3WFT - chain A; structure by X-ray diffraction, 1.30 A resolution.

# Chain A
Name: Myoglobin
Organism: Equus caballus
UniProt: P68082 (MYG_HORSE); residues 1-153 here correspond to UniProt positions 2-154 (UniProt number = residue number + 1)
Chain sequence (153 residues; each row starts with the number of its first residue):
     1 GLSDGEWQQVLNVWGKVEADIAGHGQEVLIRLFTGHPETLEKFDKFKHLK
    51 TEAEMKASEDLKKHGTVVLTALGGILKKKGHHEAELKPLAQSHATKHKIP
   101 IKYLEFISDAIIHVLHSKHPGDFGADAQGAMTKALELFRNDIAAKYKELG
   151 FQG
Swiss-Prot annotation at these positions:
  - binding site (nitrite): His64
  - binding site (O2): His64
  - binding site (heme b): His93
  - modified residue: Ser3 (Phosphoserine)
Bound ions: (1R,19R) cobalt tetradehydrocorrin Co near His93 (its only coordinating residue here); (1S,19S) cobalt tetradehydrocorrin Co near His93 (its only coordinating residue here)
Ligand contacts: (1R,19R) cobalt tetradehydrocorrin / (1S,19S) cobalt tetradehydrocorrin: Leu32, Lys42, Phe43, Lys45, His64, Val67, Val68, Ala71, Leu72, Leu89, Ser92, His93, His97, Ile99, Tyr103, Leu104, Ile107, Phe138
Reported in the primary citation:
  - (1R,19R) cobalt tetradehydrocorrin Co coordination: His93
  - binding site for (1R,19R) cobalt tetradehydrocorrin Co: Lys45, Ser92, His97

# In short
Ligands of chain A: (1R,19R) cobalt tetradehydrocorrin / (1S,19S) cobalt tetradehydrocorrin. Curated
annotation (UniProt) lists nitrite-binding residue His64, O2-binding residue His64 and heme b-binding residue
His93. From the paper: a binding site for (1R,19R) cobalt tetradehydrocorrin Co at Lys45, Ser92 and His97;
(1R,19R) cobalt tetradehydrocorrin Co coordination by His93.
Chain A is Myoglobin (Equus caballus); the structure, Crystal structure of horse heart myoglobin reconstituted
with cobalt(II) tetradehydrocorrin, was determined by X-ray diffraction, deposited together with 3WFU.
